PDB entry 6TM8 | X-ray diffraction, 1.90 A resolution | chain A

Chain A:
Molecule: Envelope glycoprotein D
Source organism: Equid alphaherpesvirus 4
UniProt: A0A0Y0A4Z5 (A0A0Y0A4Z5_9ALPH); residue numbers follow UniProt; this construct covers 31-349
Sequence (332 residues; row label = number of the first residue in the row):
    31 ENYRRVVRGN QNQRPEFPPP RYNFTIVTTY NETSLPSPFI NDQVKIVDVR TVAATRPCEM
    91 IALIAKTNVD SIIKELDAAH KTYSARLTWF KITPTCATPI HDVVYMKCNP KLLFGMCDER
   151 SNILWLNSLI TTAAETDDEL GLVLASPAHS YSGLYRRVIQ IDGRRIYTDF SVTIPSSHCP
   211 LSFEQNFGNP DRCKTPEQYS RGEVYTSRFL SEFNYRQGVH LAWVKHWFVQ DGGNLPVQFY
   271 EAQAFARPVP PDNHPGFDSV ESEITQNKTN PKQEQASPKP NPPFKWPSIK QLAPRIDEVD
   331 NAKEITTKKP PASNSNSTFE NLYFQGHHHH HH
Not modelled in the structure: 31-33, 278-362
Disulfides: C88-C209, C126-C223, C138-C147
Construct notes: expression tag (350-362)

Overview:
Chain A is Envelope glycoprotein D (Equid alphaherpesvirus 4); the structure, Crystal structure of
glycoprotein D of Equine Herpesvirus Type 4, was determined by X-ray diffraction.
